7OOD - chains 3 and b of the 31 polymer chains in the assembly; structure by electron microscopy, 3.40 A resolution.

Chain 3:
Molecule: 23S ribosomal RNA
Source organism: Mycoplasma pneumoniae (strain ATCC 29342 / M129)
Sequence (2907 nucleotides; numbered 1 to 2907; the number before each row is that of its first residue):
     1 UACAAUAAGU UACUAAGGGC UUAUGGUGGA UGCCUUGGCA CUAAUAGGCG AUGAAGGACG
    61 UGUUAACCUG CGAUAAGCUU CGGGUAGGUG GUAAGAACCU CAGAUCCGGA GAUUUCCGAA
   121 UGGAGCAAUC CGGUAGUUGG AAACAGCUAU CAUUAAUUGA UGAAUAAAUA GUCAAUUAAA
   181 GCAAUACGUG GUGAAGUGAA ACAUCUCAGU AGCCACAGGA AAAGAAAACG AAUGUGAUUC
   241 CGUGUGUAGU GGCGAGCGAA AGCGGAACAG GCCAAACUUA UCAUUAGAUA GGGGUUGUAG
   301 GGCUUGCAAU GUGGACUUGA AAACGAUAGA AGAAGCUGUU GGAAAGCAGC GCGCAAAAGG
   361 GUGAUAGCCC CGUAUUUGAA AUUGUUUUCA UACCUAGCGA GAUCCCUGAG UAGCUCGGAA
   421 AACGUUAUUU UGAGUGAAUC UGCCCAGACC AUUGGGUAAG CCUAAAUACU AAUUAGUGAC
   481 CGAUAGCGAA ACAGUACCGU GAGGGAAAGG UGAAAAGAAC CCAGAGAUGG GAGUGAAAUA
   541 GAUUCUGAAA CCAUAUGCCU ACAACGUGUC AGAGCACAUU AAUGUGUGAU GGCGUGCGUU
   601 UUGAAGUAUG AGCCGGCGAG UUAUGAUAGC AAGCGUUAGU UAACCAGGAG AUGGGGAGCU
   661 GUAGCGAAAG CGAGUUUUAA AAGAGCGUUU GUUUGUUAUU AUAGACCCGA AACGGGUUGA
   721 GCUAGUCAUG AGCAGGUUGA AGGUUGAGUA ACAUCAACUG GAGGACCGAA CCGACUCUCG
   781 UUGAAACGAU AGCGGAUGAC UUGUGAUUAG GGGUGAAAUU CCAAUCGAAA UCCGUGAUAG
   841 CUGGUUCUCG UCGAAAUAGC UUUAAGGCUA GCGUGAGAUC ACAAAUAAGU GGAGGUAAAG
   901 CUACUGAAUG UAUGAUGGCG CCACCUAGGC GUACUGAAUA CAAUUAAACU CUGAAUGCCA
   961 UUUAUUUUAU UCUCGCAGUC AGACAGUGGG GGAUAAGCUU CAUUGUCAAG AGGGGAAGAG
  1021 CCCAGAUCAU UAAAUAAGGU CCCCAAAAUA UACUAAGUGG AAAAGGAUGU GAAAGUGCUA
  1081 AAACAGCAAG GAUGUUGGCU UAGAAGCAGC CAUCGUUUAA AGAGUGCGUA ACAGCUCACU
  1141 UGUCGAGUGU UUUUGCGCCG AAGAUGUAAC GGGGCUAAGU AUAUUACCGA AUUUAUGGAU
  1201 AAGAUUUAUA UCUUGUGGUA GACGAGCGUU GUAUUGGAGU UGAAGUCAAA GCGUGAGCAU
  1261 UGGUGGAUCC AAUACAAGUG AGAAUGCCGG CAUGAGUAAC GCUUGGGAGU GAGAAUCUCC
  1321 CAAACCGAUU GACUAAGGUU UCCUGGACCA GGGUCGUCCU UCCAGGGUUA GUCUGGACCU
  1381 AAGCUGAGGC UGAAAAGCGU AGGCGAUGGA CAACAGGUUA AUAUUCCUGU ACUUACAGUU
  1441 AGACUGAUGG AGUGACAAAG AAGGUUUUCC ACCCCCAUAA UUGGAUUUGG GGAUAAAUCA
  1501 UAAGGUGGUA CAAUAGGCAA AUCCGUUGUG CAUAACAUUG AGUGAUGAUG UCGAGUGAAU
  1561 GAGUGAUCAA GUAGCGAAGG UGGUAUUAAU CAUGCUUUCA AGAAAAGCUU CUAGGGUUAA
  1621 UCUAGCUGUA ACCAGUACCG AGAACGAACA CACGUAGUCA AGGAGAGGAU CCUAAGGUUA
  1681 GCGAGUGAAC UAUAGCCAAG GAACUCUGCA AAUUAACCCC GUAAGUUAGC GAGAAGGGGU
  1741 GCUUAUGUAA AAGUAAGCCG CAGUGAAGAA CGAGGGGGGA CUGUUUAACU AAAACACAAC
  1801 UCUAUGCCAA ACCGUAAGGU GAUGUAUAUG GGGUGACACC UGCCCAGUGC UGGAAGGUUA
  1861 AAGAAGGAGG UUAGCGCAAG CGAAGCUUUU AACUGAAGCC CCAGUGAACG GCGGCCGUAA
  1921 CUAUAACGGU CCUAAGGUAG CGAAAUUCCU AGUCGGGUAA AUUCCGUCCC GCUUGAAUGG
  1981 UGUAACCAUC UCUUGACUGU CUCGGCUAUA GACUCGGUGA AAUCCAGGUA CGGGUGAAGA
  2041 CACCCGUUAG GCGCAACGGG ACGGAAAGAC CCCGUGAAGC UUUACUGUAG CUUAAUAUUG
  2101 AUCAGGACAU UAUCAUGUAG AGAAUAGGUA GGAGCAAUCG AUGCAAGUUC GCUAGGACUU
  2161 GUUGAUGCGA AAGGUGGAAU ACUACCCUUG GUUGUGUGCU GUUCUAAUUG GUAACUGUUA
  2221 UCCAGUUUCA AGACAGUGUU AGGUGGGCAG UUUGACUGGG GCGGUCGCCU CCUAAAAGGU
  2281 AACGGAGGCG UACAAAGGUA CCUUCAGUAC GGUUGGAAAU CGUAUGUAGA GUGUAAUGGU
  2341 GUAAGGGUGC UUGACUGUGA GACAUACAGG UCGAACAGGU GAGAAAUCAG GUCAUAGUGA
  2401 UCCGGUGGUC CAGUAUGGAA UGGCCAUCGC UCAACGGAUA AAAGCUACUC CGGGGAUAAC
  2461 AGGCUGAUAC UGCCCAAGAG UUCAUAUCGA CGGCAGUGUU UGGCACCUCG AUGUCGACUC
  2521 AUCUCAUCCU CGAGCUGAAG CAGGUUCGAA GGGUUCGGCU GUUCGCCGAU UAAAGAGAUA
  2581 CGUGAGUUGG GUUCAAACCG UCGUGAGACA GGUUGGUCCC UAUCUAUUGU GCCCGUAGGA
  2641 AGAUUGAAGA GUGUUGCUUC UAGUACGAGA GGACCGAAGC GAGGACACCU CUUAUGCUCC
  2701 AGUUGUAGCG CCAGCUGCAC CGCUGGGUAG UAACGUGUCU AUUAGAUAAA CGCUGAAAGC
  2761 AUCUAAGUGU GAAACUAUCU CAAAGAUUAA UCUUCCCAUU UCGCAAGAAA GUAAGAGCCG
  2821 UCAAAGACGA UGACGUUGAU AGGUUACAGG UGUAAGCAUA GUGAUAUGUU GAGCUGAGUA
  2881 AUACUAAUUG CUCGAGGACU UAUUGGA
Unresolved in the structure: 1-7, 1560-1569, 2803-2806, 2901-2907
Metal / ion sites: Mg2+ site 1 near G447 (its only coordinating residue here); Mg2+ site 2 near U600 (its only coordinating residue here); Mg2+ site 3: U609, A2511; Mg2+ site 4 near U781 (its only coordinating residue here); Mg2+ site 5 near A898 (its only coordinating residue here); Mg2+ site 6: A1295, U2623; Mg2+ site 7: A1298, C2013; Mg2+ site 8: A1298, A1299, A2012; Mg2+ site 9 near G1642 (its only coordinating residue here); Mg2+ site 10 near A1656 (its only coordinating residue here); Mg2+ site 11 near U1670 (its only coordinating residue here); Mg2+ site 12 near G1835 (its only coordinating residue here); 5 more Mg2+ sites not listed; 1 more K+ sites not listed
Ligand contacts: chloramphenicol (CLM): G2068, A2459, C2460, A2511, U2512, G2513, U2514

Chain b:
Molecule: 50S ribosomal protein L3
Source organism: Mycoplasma pneumoniae (strain ATCC 29342 / M129)
UniProt: P75580 (RL3_MYCPN); residues 1-287 here = UniProt positions 1-287
Amino-acid sequence (287 residues; row label = number of the first residue in the row):
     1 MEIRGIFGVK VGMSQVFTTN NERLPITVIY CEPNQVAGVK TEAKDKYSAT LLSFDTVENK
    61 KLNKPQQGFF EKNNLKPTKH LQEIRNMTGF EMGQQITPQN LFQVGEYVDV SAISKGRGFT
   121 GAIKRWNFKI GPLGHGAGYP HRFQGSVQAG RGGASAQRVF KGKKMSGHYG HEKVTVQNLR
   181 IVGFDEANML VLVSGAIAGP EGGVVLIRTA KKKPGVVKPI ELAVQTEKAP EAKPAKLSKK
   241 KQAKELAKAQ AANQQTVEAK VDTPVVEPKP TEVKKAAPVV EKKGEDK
Unresolved in the structure: 230-287

How chain 3 and chain b interact:
Pairs across the interface - 187 pairs, chain 3 then chain b:
  U607(3) - Gln157(b)  base contact
  U778(3) - Gly136(b)  phosphate contact
  C779(3) - Tyr139(b)  phosphate contact
  G780(3) - Tyr139(b)  phosphate contact
  U1165(3) - Ala154(b)  base contact
  U1165(3) - Ser155(b)  hydrogen bond to the base
  U1165(3) - Ala156(b)  base contact
  U1165(3) - Arg158(b)  hydrogen bond to the base
  U1165(3) - Phe160(b)  base contact
  A1688(3) - Phe119(b)  hydrogen bond to the sugar
  A1689(3) - Phe119(b)  sugar contact
  A1689(3) - Thr120(b)  sugar contact
  A1689(3) - Gly121(b)  hydrogen bond to the sugar
  C1690(3) - Arg142(b)  salt bridge to the phosphate
  U1691(3) - Tyr139(b)  sugar contact
  U1691(3) - His141(b)  phosphate contact
  U1691(3) - Arg142(b)  hydrogen bond to the phosphate
  A1692(3) - Tyr139(b)  phosphate contact
  A1692(3) - His141(b)  salt bridge to the phosphate
  C1704(3) - His135(b)  base contact
  U1705(3) - His135(b)  hydrogen bond to the sugar
  U1707(3) - His135(b)  base contact
  C1709(3) - His135(b)  base contact
  U2000(3) - Gly134(b)  phosphate contact
  U2000(3) - His135(b)  sugar contact
  C2001(3) - Pro132(b)  phosphate contact
  C2001(3) - Leu133(b)  hydrogen bond to the phosphate
  U2002(3) - Lys129(b)  salt bridge to the phosphate
  G2004(3) - Lys129(b)  phosphate contact
  G2004(3) - Ile130(b)  hydrogen bond to the phosphate
  G2005(3) - Ile130(b)  phosphate contact
  G2005(3) - Arg142(b)  salt bridge to the phosphate
  C2031(3) - Arg158(b)  hydrogen bond to the phosphate
  G2032(3) - Ala156(b)  phosphate contact
  G2032(3) - Arg158(b)  salt bridge to the phosphate
  G2039(3) - Arg151(b)  base contact
  G2039(3) - Gly153(b)  phosphate contact
  G2039(3) - Ala154(b)  hydrogen bond to the base
  G2039(3) - Ser155(b)  base contact
  A2056(3) - Ser166(b)  sugar contact
  C2057(3) - Gln144(b)  hydrogen bond to the sugar
  G2058(3) - Val147(b)  phosphate contact
  G2059(3) - Ser146(b)  phosphate contact
  G2059(3) - Val147(b)  hydrogen bond to the phosphate
  G2059(3) - Gln148(b)  hydrogen bond to the phosphate
  G2059(3) - Gly150(b)  sugar contact
  G2059(3) - Gln157(b)  hydrogen bond to the base
  G2059(3) - Arg158(b)  base contact
  G2059(3) - Val159(b)  base contact
  G2060(3) - Gln148(b)  phosphate contact
  G2060(3) - Arg151(b)  phosphate contact
  G2060(3) - Gln157(b)  hydrogen bond to the sugar
  U2512(3) - Arg151(b)  sugar contact
  U2514(3) - Arg151(b)  salt bridge to the phosphate
  C2518(3) - Pro132(b)  sugar contact
  U2519(3) - Lys129(b)  salt bridge to the phosphate
  U2519(3) - Gly145(b)  base contact
  U2519(3) - Ser146(b)  hydrogen bond to the base
  C2520(3) - Phe128(b)  phosphate contact
  C2520(3) - Lys129(b)  hydrogen bond to the phosphate
  C2520(3) - Gly145(b)  sugar contact
  C2520(3) - Ser146(b)  base contact
  C2520(3) - Lys163(b)  sugar contact
  A2521(3) - Phe128(b)  phosphate contact
  A2521(3) - Lys163(b)  sugar contact
  U2522(3) - Phe160(b)  sugar contact
  U2579(3) - Ala149(b)  base contact
  U2579(3) - Gly150(b)  sugar contact
  U2579(3) - Ser155(b)  hydrogen bond to the phosphate
  A2580(3) - Gly150(b)  phosphate contact
  A2580(3) - Arg151(b)  hydrogen bond to the phosphate
  A2580(3) - Gly152(b)  base contact
  A2580(3) - Ser155(b)  hydrogen bond to the phosphate
  G2582(3) - Gln148(b)  base contact
  U2583(3) - Ser146(b)  hydrogen bond to the sugar
  U2583(3) - Gln148(b)  sugar contact
  U2583(3) - Arg151(b)  salt bridge to the phosphate
  G2586(3) - Pro140(b)  sugar contact
  G2586(3) - Phe143(b)  base contact
  G2586(3) - Ser146(b)  base contact
  U2587(3) - Ala137(b)  hydrogen bond to the sugar
  U2587(3) - Gly138(b)  phosphate contact
  U2587(3) - Pro140(b)  sugar contact
  U2588(3) - Gly136(b)  sugar contact
  U2588(3) - Ala137(b)  sugar contact
  C2620(3) - Tyr139(b)  phosphate contact
  U2621(3) - Tyr139(b)  phosphate contact
  A2626(3) - Arg158(b)  sugar contact
  A2626(3) - Val159(b)  hydrogen bond to the sugar
  U2627(3) - Val159(b)  sugar contact
  U2627(3) - Phe160(b)  sugar contact
  U2627(3) - Lys161(b)  salt bridge to the phosphate
  U2627(3) - Gly162(b)  phosphate contact
  U2627(3) - Lys163(b)  sugar contact
  U2627(3) - Met165(b)  sugar contact
  U2628(3) - Arg125(b)  hydrogen bond to the sugar
  U2628(3) - Lys161(b)  phosphate contact
  U2628(3) - Gly162(b)  hydrogen bond to the phosphate
  U2628(3) - Met165(b)  hydrogen bond to the sugar
  U2628(3) - Ser166(b)  hydrogen bond to the sugar
  G2629(3) - Arg125(b)  salt bridge to the phosphate
  G2629(3) - His168(b)  hydrogen bond to the sugar
  U2630(3) - His168(b)  salt bridge to the phosphate
  A2641(3) - Asn63(b)  sugar contact
  A2641(3) - Gln66(b)  hydrogen bond to the sugar
  A2643(3) - Leu51(b)  sugar contact
  A2643(3) - Leu81(b)  sugar contact
  A2643(3) - Gln82(b)  phosphate contact
  A2643(3) - Glu83(b)  hydrogen bond to the sugar
  U2644(3) - Tyr47(b)  hydrogen bond to the sugar
  U2644(3) - Gln82(b)  phosphate contact
  U2644(3) - Glu83(b)  hydrogen bond to the phosphate
  U2645(3) - Tyr47(b)  sugar contact
  U2645(3) - Arg85(b)  salt bridge to the phosphate
  G2646(3) - Arg85(b)  salt bridge to the phosphate
  A2685(3) - Asn127(b)  phosphate contact
  C2686(3) - Asn127(b)  hydrogen bond to the phosphate
  C2686(3) - Val174(b)  sugar contact
  A2687(3) - Tyr169(b)  hydrogen bond to the phosphate
  A2687(3) - Glu172(b)  phosphate contact
  A2687(3) - Val174(b)  phosphate contact
  A2687(3) - Ala198(b)  sugar contact
  C2688(3) - Lys10(b)  phosphate contact
  C2688(3) - Met13(b)  sugar contact
  C2688(3) - Ser114(b)  phosphate contact
  C2688(3) - Lys115(b)  hydrogen bond to the phosphate
  C2688(3) - Arg117(b)  salt bridge to the phosphate
  C2688(3) - Ala196(b)  sugar contact
  C2688(3) - Ile197(b)  sugar contact
  C2688(3) - Ala198(b)  sugar contact
  C2688(3) - Gly199(b)  hydrogen bond to the phosphate
  C2689(3) - Lys115(b)  salt bridge to the phosphate
  U2690(3) - Met13(b)  base contact
  U2690(3) - Ser14(b)  sugar contact
  U2690(3) - Gln15(b)  hydrogen bond to the sugar
  U2690(3) - Arg23(b)  hydrogen bond to the base
  U2690(3) - Pro25(b)  base contact
  C2691(3) - Gln15(b)  sugar contact
  U2731(3) - Lys115(b)  salt bridge to the phosphate
  A2732(3) - Arg117(b)  salt bridge to the phosphate
  A2732(3) - Lys124(b)  salt bridge to the phosphate
  U2736(3) - Arg23(b)  sugar contact
  G2737(3) - Arg23(b)  phosphate contact
  G2737(3) - Val176(b)  base contact
  G2737(3) - Leu179(b)  sugar contact
  G2737(3) - Gly195(b)  sugar contact
  U2738(3) - Gln177(b)  hydrogen bond to the sugar
  U2738(3) - Asn178(b)  phosphate contact
  U2738(3) - Leu179(b)  sugar contact
  C2739(3) - Asn178(b)  hydrogen bond to the phosphate
  C2739(3) - Lys212(b)  hydrogen bond to the phosphate
  U2740(3) - Lys212(b)  salt bridge to the phosphate
  A2741(3) - Lys212(b)  base contact
  C2779(3) - Gln177(b)  sugar contact
  C2779(3) - Lys211(b)  phosphate contact
  U2780(3) - Thr175(b)  phosphate contact
  U2780(3) - Arg208(b)  salt bridge to the phosphate
  U2780(3) - Lys211(b)  salt bridge to the phosphate
  C2781(3) - Lys173(b)  phosphate contact
  C2781(3) - Thr175(b)  hydrogen bond to the phosphate
  A2782(3) - Lys173(b)  phosphate contact
  U2793(3) - Phe69(b)  sugar contact
  U2794(3) - Pro65(b)  hydrogen bond to the sugar
  U2794(3) - Gly68(b)  sugar contact
  U2794(3) - Phe69(b)  hydrogen bond to the sugar
  U2794(3) - Lys72(b)  salt bridge to the phosphate
  C2795(3) - Lys64(b)  hydrogen bond to the phosphate
  C2795(3) - Pro65(b)  sugar contact
  C2795(3) - Lys72(b)  salt bridge to the phosphate
  C2796(3) - Lys64(b)  salt bridge to the phosphate
  A2814(3) - Lys64(b)  phosphate contact
  A2814(3) - Pro65(b)  sugar contact
  G2815(3) - Asn63(b)  sugar contact
  G2815(3) - Lys64(b)  phosphate contact
  A2825(3) - Lys115(b)  phosphate contact
  A2825(3) - Gly116(b)  hydrogen bond to the phosphate
  A2825(3) - His171(b)  sugar contact
  G2826(3) - Gly116(b)  phosphate contact
  G2826(3) - Arg117(b)  phosphate contact
  G2826(3) - Gly118(b)  hydrogen bond to the phosphate
  G2826(3) - His168(b)  salt bridge to the phosphate
  A2827(3) - Gly118(b)  phosphate contact
  A2827(3) - Phe119(b)  hydrogen bond to the phosphate
  C2834(3) - Lys61(b)  phosphate contact
  G2835(3) - Lys61(b)  phosphate contact
  G2838(3) - Lys61(b)  phosphate contact
  A2839(3) - Lys61(b)  salt bridge to the phosphate
Interface residues without a listed pair, chain 3 (97 interface residues in all): C2006, A2040, A2055, A2061, G2513, G2584, G2589, G2642, A2824, U2831, A2833, U2837
Interface residues without a listed pair, chain b (94 interface residues in all): Lys60, Lys79, Ser111, Lys164, Gly167, Ser194, Pro200

Summary:
97 residues of chain 3 face 94 of chain b across their interface; the contacts include 48 hydrogen bonds and
26 salt bridges. Polar pairs include U1165(3)-Ser155(b), U1165(3)-Arg158(b) and G2039(3)-Ala154(b). Ligands of
chain 3: chloramphenicol. The Mg2+ site 3 is built by U609(3) and A2511(3).
Chain 3 is 23S ribosomal RNA and chain b is 50S ribosomal protein L3, both from Mycoplasma pneumoniae (strain
ATCC 29342 / M129); the structure, Mycoplasma pneumoniae 50S subunit of ribosomes in chloramphenicol-treated
cells, was determined by electron microscopy, deposited together with 7OOC, 7P6Z, 7PAH, 7PAI, 7PAJ, 7PAK and
23 further entries.
